PDB entry 7OHU | electron microscopy, 3.70 A resolution | chains 1 and E of the 27 polymer chains in the assembly

[Chain 1]
Molecule: 25S rRNA
From: Saccharomyces cerevisiae S288C
Sequence (3396 nucleotides; each row starts with the number of its first residue; note: 87 numbers in that range are skipped by the numbering (no residue carries them; nothing is unmodelled there); a row labelled like 990A-990Z holds insertion residues (990A, then the next letters in order)):
     1 GUUUGACCUCAAAUCAGGUAGGAGUACCCGCUGAACUUAAGCAUAUCAAU
    51 AAGCGGAGGAAAAGAAACCAACCGGGAUUGCCUUAGUAACGGCGAGUGAA
   101 GCGGCAAAAGCUCAAAUUUGAAAUCUGGUACCUUCGGUGCCCGAGUUGUA
   151 AUUUGGAGAGGGCAACUUUGGGGCCGUUCCUUGUCUAUGUUCCUUGGAAC
   201 AGGACGUCAUAGAGGGUGAGAAUCCCGUGUGGCGAGGAGUGCGGUUCUUU
   251 GUAAAGUGCCUUCGAAGAGUCGAGUUGUUUGGGAAUGCAGCUCUAAGUGG
   301 GUGGUAAAUUCCAUCUAAAGCUAAAUAUUGGCGAGAGACCGAUAGCGAAC
   351 AAGUACAGUGAUGGAAAGAUGAAAAGAACUUUGAAAAGAGAGUGAAAAAG
   401 UACGUGAAAUUGUUGAAAGGGAAGGGCAUUUGAUCAGACAUGGUGUUUUG
   451 UGCCCUCUGCUCCUUGUGGGUAGGGGAAUCUCGCAUUUCACUGGGCCAGC
   501 AUCAGUUUUGGUGGCAGGAUAAAUCCAUAGGAAUGUAGCUUGCCUCGGUA
   551 AGUAUUAUAGCCUGUGGGAAUACUGCCAGCUGGGACUGAGGACUGCGACG
   601 UAAGUCAAGGAUGCUGGCAUAAUGGUUAUAUGCCGCCCGUCUUGAAACAC
   651 GGACCAAGGAGUCUAACGUCUAUGCGAGUGUUUGGGUGUAAAACCCAUAC
   701 GCGUAAUGAAAGUGAACGUAGGUUGGGGCCUCGCAAGAGGUGCACAAUCG
   751 ACCGAUCCUGAUGUCUUCGGAUGGAUUUGAGUAAGAGCAUAGCUGUUGGG
   801 ACCCGAAAGAUGGUGAACUAUGCCUGAAUAGGGUGAAGCCAGAGGAAACU
   851 CUGGUGGAGGCUCGUAGCGGUUCUGACGUGCAAAUCGAUCGUCGAAUUUG
   901 GGUAUAGGGGCGAAAGACUAAUCGAACCAUCUAGUAGCUGGUUCCUGCCG
   951 AAGUUUCCCUCAGGAUAGCAGAAGCUCGUAUCAGUUUUAU
990A-990Z GAGGUAAAGCGAAUGAUUAGAGGUUC
991A-991Z CGGGGUCGAAAUGACCUUGACCUAUU
992A-992Z CUCAAACUUUAAAUAUGUAAGAAGUC
993A-993I CUUGUUACU
  1060 UAA
  1081 UUGAACGUGGACAUUUGAAUGAAGAGCUUUUAGUGGGCCAUUUUUGGUAA
  1131 GCAGAACUGGCGAUGCGGGAUGAACCGAACGUAGAGUUAAGGUGCCGGAA
  1181 UACACGCUCAUCAGACACCACAAAAGGUGUUAGUUCAUCUAGACAGCCGG
  1231 ACGGUGGCCAUGGAAGUCGGAAUCCGCUAAGGAGUGUGUAACAACUCACC
  1281 GGCCGAAUGAACUAGCCCUGAAAAUGGAUGGCGCUCAAGCGUGUUACCUA
  1331 UACUCUACCGUCAGGGUUGAUAUGAUGCCCUGACGAGUAGGCAGGCGUGG
  1381 AGGUCAGUGACGAAGCCUAGACCGUAAGGUCGGGUCGAACGGCCUCUAGU
  1431 GCAGAUCUUGGUGGUAGUAGCAAAUAUUCAAAUGAGAACUUUGAAGACUG
  1481 AAGUGGGGAAAGGUUCCACGUCAACAGCAGUUGGACGUGGGUUAGUCGAU
  1531 CCUAAGAGAUGGGGAAGCUCCGUUUCAAAGGCCUGAUUUUAUGCAGGCCA
  1581 CCAUCGAAAGGGAAUCCGGUUAAGAUUCCGGAACCUGGAUAUGGAUUCUU
  1631 CACGGUAACGUAACUGAAUGUGGAGACGUCGGCGCGAGCCCUGGGAGGAG
  1681 UUAUCUUUUCUUCUUAACAGCUUAUCACCCCGGAAUUGGUUUAUCCGGAG
  1731 AUGGGGUCUUAUGGCUGGAAGAGGCCAGCACCUUUGCUGGCUCCGGUGCG
  1781 CUUGUGACGGCCCGUGAAAAUCCACAGGAAGGAAUAGUUUUCAUGCCAGG
  1831 UCGUACUGAUAACCGCAGCAGGUCUCCAAGGUGAACAGCCUCUAGUUGAU
  1881 AGAAUAAUGUAGAUAAGGGAAGUCGGCAAAAUAGAUCCGUAACUUCGGGA
  1931 UAAGGAUUGGCUCUAAGGGUCGGGUAGUGAGGGCCUUGGUCAGACGCAGC
  1981 GGGCGUGCUUGUGGACUGCUUGGUGGGGCUUGCUCUGCUAGGCGGACUAC
  2031 UUGCGUGCCUUGUUGUAGACGGCCUUGGUAGGUCUCUUGUAGACCGUCGC
  2081 UUGCUACAAUUAACGAUCAACUUAGAACUGGUACGGACAAGGGGAAUCUG
  2131 ACUGUCUAAUUAAAACAUAGCAUUGCGAUGGUCAGAAAGUGAUGUUGACG
  2181 CAAUGUGAUUUCUGCCCAGUGCUCUGAAUGUCAAAGUGAAGAAAUUCAAC
  2231 CAAGCGCGGGUAAACGGCGGGAGUAACUAUGACUCUCUUAAGGUAGCCAA
  2281 AUGCCUCGUCAUCUAAUUAGUGACGCGCAUGAAUGGAUUAACGAGAUUCC
  2331 CACUGUCCCUAUCUACUAUCUAGCGAAACCACAGCCAAGGGAACGGGCUU
  2381 GGCAGAAUCAGCGGGGAAAGAAGACCCUGUUGAGCUUGACUCUAGUUUGA
  2431 CAUUGUGAAGAGACAUAGAGGGUGUAGAAUAAGUGGGAGCUUCGGCGCCA
  2481 GUGAAAUACCACUACCUUUAUAGUUUCUUUACUUAUUCAAUGAAGCGGAG
  2531 CUGGAAUUCAUUUUCCACGUUCUAGCAUUCAAGGUCCCAUUCGGGGCUGA
  2581 UCCGGGUUGAAGACAUUGUCAGGUGGGGAGUUUGGCUGGGGCGGCACAUC
  2631 UGUUAAACGAUAACGCAGAUGUCCUAAGGGGGGCUCAUGGAGAACAGAAA
  2681 UCUCCAGUAGAACAAAAGGGUAAAAGCCCCCUUGAUUUUGAUUUUCAGUG
  2731 UGAAUACAAACCAUGAAAGUGUGGCCUAUCGAUCCUUUAGUCCCUCGGAA
  2781 UUUGAGGCUAGAGGUGCCAGAAAAGUUACCACAGGGAUAACUGGCUUGUG
  2831 GCAGUCAAGCGUUCAUAGCGACAUUGCUUUUUGAUUCUUCGAUGUCGGCU
  2881 CUUCCUAUCAUACCGAAGCAGAAUUCGGUAAGCGUUGGAUUGUUCACCCA
  2931 CUAAUAGGGAACGUGAGCUGGGUUUAGACCGUCGUGAGACAGGUUAGUUU
  2981 UACCCUACUGAUGAAUGUUACCGCAAUAGUAAUUGAACUUAGUACGAGAG
  3031 GAACAGUUCAUUCGGAUAAUUGGUUUUUGCGGCUGUCUGAUCAGGCAUUG
  3081 CCGCGAAGCUACCAUCCGCUGGAUUAUGGCUGAACGCCUCUAAGUCAGAA
  3131 UCCAUGCUAGAACGCGGUGAUUUCUUUGCUCCACACAAUAUAGAUGGAUA
  3181 CGAAUAAGGCGUCCUUGUGGCGUCGCUGAACCAUAGCAGGCUAGCAACGG
  3231 UGCACUUGGCGGAAAGGCCUUGGGUGCUUGCUGGCGAAUUGCAAUGUCAU
  3281 UUUGCGUGGGGAUAAAUCAUUUGUAUACGACUUAGAUGUACAACGGGGUA
  3331 UUGUAAGCAGUAGAGUAGCCUUGUUGUUACGAUCUGCUGAGAUUAAGCCU
  3381 UUGUUGUCUGAUUUGU
Not modelled in the structure: 40-43, 165, 306-309, 453-473, 636, 660, 762-768, 818-925, 937, 990A-990Z, 991A-991Z, 992A-992Z, 993A-993I, 1081-1097, 1197-1200, 1303-1308, 1432, 1452-2351, 2373, 2397-2823, 2842-2847, 2859-2888, 2916-2984, 2994, 3078-3079, 3130, 3351, 3354-3355, 3377

[Chain E]
Name: 60S ribosomal protein L6-A
From: Saccharomyces cerevisiae (strain ATCC 204508 / S288c)
Reference sequence: Q02326 (RL6A_YEAST); residues 1-176 here = UniProt positions 1-176
Amino-acid sequence (176 residues; each row starts with the number of its first residue):
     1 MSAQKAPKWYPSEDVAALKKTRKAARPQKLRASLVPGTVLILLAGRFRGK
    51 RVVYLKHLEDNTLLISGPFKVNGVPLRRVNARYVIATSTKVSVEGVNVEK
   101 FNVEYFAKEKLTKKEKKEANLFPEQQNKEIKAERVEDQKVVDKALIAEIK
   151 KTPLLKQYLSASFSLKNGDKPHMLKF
Not modelled in the structure: 1-13, 110-128
Swiss-Prot annotation at these positions:
  - modified residue: Ser2 (N-acetylserine), Ser12 (Phosphoserine)
  - cross-link: Lys128 (Glycyl lysine isopeptide (Lys-Gly) (interchain with G-Cter in ubiquitin))

[Interface between chain 1 and chain E]
Pairs across the interface (77):
  G499(1) - Tyr83(E)  hydrogen bond to the phosphate
  C500(1) - Asn80(E)  hydrogen bond to the sugar
  C500(1) - Arg82(E)  phosphate contact
  A501(1) - Arg26(E)  sugar contact
  A501(1) - Gln28(E)  sugar contact
  A501(1) - Asn61(E)  sugar contact
  A501(1) - Arg82(E)  salt bridge to the phosphate
  U502(1) - Ala24(E)  sugar contact
  U502(1) - Arg26(E)  hydrogen bond to the sugar
  U502(1) - Lys29(E)  phosphate contact
  C503(1) - Lys23(E)  hydrogen bond to the sugar
  C503(1) - Arg26(E)  salt bridge to the phosphate
  A504(1) - Lys23(E)  sugar contact
  G582(1) - Lys29(E)  salt bridge to the phosphate
  G583(1) - Arg82(E)  salt bridge to the phosphate
  G590(1) - Lys19(E)  base contact
  G591(1) - Ala16(E)  sugar contact
  G591(1) - Ala17(E)  hydrogen bond to the sugar
  G591(1) - Leu18(E)  base contact
  G591(1) - Lys19(E)  hydrogen bond to the base
  A592(1) - Ala16(E)  phosphate contact
  A592(1) - Ala17(E)  sugar contact
  A592(1) - Leu18(E)  sugar contact
  A592(1) - Lys19(E)  phosphate contact
  C593(1) - Lys19(E)  salt bridge to the phosphate
  C593(1) - Lys20(E)  sugar contact
  G595(1) - Arg22(E)  hydrogen bond to the base
  A607(1) - Arg22(E)  phosphate contact
  A607(1) - Lys23(E)  hydrogen bond to the phosphate
  A607(1) - Ala24(E)  hydrogen bond to the phosphate
  A607(1) - Arg26(E)  salt bridge to the phosphate
  A608(1) - Arg22(E)  hydrogen bond to the base
  G609(1) - Arg22(E)  salt bridge to the phosphate
  A611(1) - Thr21(E)  phosphate contact
  A611(1) - Lys23(E)  salt bridge to the phosphate
  U612(1) - Thr21(E)  phosphate contact
  U612(1) - Lys23(E)  sugar contact
  G617(1) - Lys108(E)  salt bridge to the phosphate
  G3176(1) - Lys166(E)  base contact
  G3176(1) - Asn167(E)  hydrogen bond to the base
  G3177(1) - Asn167(E)  hydrogen bond to the base
  U3214(1) - Lys166(E)  sugar contact
  A3215(1) - Gln157(E)  base contact
  A3215(1) - Ala161(E)  sugar contact
  G3216(1) - Ser160(E)  sugar contact
  G3216(1) - Ala161(E)  phosphate contact
  G3216(1) - Ser162(E)  hydrogen bond to the phosphate
  A3218(1) - Lys50(E)  salt bridge to the phosphate
  G3219(1) - Lys50(E)  base contact
  G3219(1) - Ser162(E)  hydrogen bond to the base
  G3266(1) - Lys70(E)  salt bridge to the phosphate
  A3267(1) - Phe69(E)  phosphate contact
  A3267(1) - Lys70(E)  base contact
  A3267(1) - Val71(E)  hydrogen bond to the base
  A3267(1) - Asn72(E)  base contact
  A3267(1) - Gly73(E)  hydrogen bond to the sugar
  A3268(1) - Arg46(E)  salt bridge to the phosphate
  A3268(1) - Phe47(E)  sugar contact
  A3268(1) - Phe69(E)  base contact
  A3268(1) - Pro75(E)  sugar contact
  U3269(1) - Phe47(E)  phosphate contact
  U3269(1) - Arg77(E)  phosphate contact
  U3269(1) - Glu129(E)  base contact
  U3269(1) - Ile130(E)  base contact
  U3269(1) - Lys131(E)  hydrogen bond to the base
  U3270(1) - Arg46(E)  hydrogen bond to the base
  G3271(1) - Lys108(E)  sugar contact
  C3272(1) - Thr62(E)  base contact
  C3272(1) - Arg78(E)  salt bridge to the phosphate
  C3272(1) - Asn80(E)  hydrogen bond to the base
  A3273(1) - Ala44(E)  phosphate contact
  A3273(1) - Gly45(E)  sugar contact
  A3273(1) - Arg77(E)  salt bridge to the phosphate
  A3273(1) - Val79(E)  phosphate contact
  A3273(1) - Tyr83(E)  base contact
  G3276(1) - Arg48(E)  salt bridge to the phosphate
  U3277(1) - Arg48(E)  salt bridge to the phosphate
Other interface residues (no listed pair), chain 1 (48 interface residues in all): C491, G584, G588, C606, G610, G613, G616, A3209, A3213, C3217, C3265, C3278
Other interface residues (no listed pair), chain E (50 interface residues in all): Pro27, Asp60, Glu109, Arg134, Val135, Gln138, Lys170, Met173

[Overview]
Chain 1 and chain E form an interface of 48 and 50 residues respectively, with 19 hydrogen bonds and 16 salt
bridges. Polar contacts include G591(1)-Lys19(E), G595(1)-Arg22(E) and A608(1)-Arg22(E).
Here chain 1 is 25S rRNA (Saccharomyces cerevisiae S288C) and chain E is 60S ribosomal protein L6-A
(Saccharomyces cerevisiae (strain ATCC 204508 / S288c)). Entry 7OHU (Nog1-TAP associated immature ribosomal
particles from S. cerevisiae after rpL2 expression shut down, population B) was determined by electron
microscopy together with 7OF1 and 7OHY from the same study.
